6DCL - chains A and D of the 4 polymer chains in the assembly; structure by X-ray diffraction, 2.50 A resolution.

== Chain A ==
Protein: Heterogeneous nuclear ribonucleoprotein A1
Source organism: Homo sapiens
UniProtKB: P09651 (ROA1_HUMAN), isoform P09651-3; residues 2-188 here = UniProt positions 2-188
Amino-acid sequence (191 residues; each row starts with the number of its first residue; numbers below 1 keep their minus sign (Gly-2 is residue -2)):
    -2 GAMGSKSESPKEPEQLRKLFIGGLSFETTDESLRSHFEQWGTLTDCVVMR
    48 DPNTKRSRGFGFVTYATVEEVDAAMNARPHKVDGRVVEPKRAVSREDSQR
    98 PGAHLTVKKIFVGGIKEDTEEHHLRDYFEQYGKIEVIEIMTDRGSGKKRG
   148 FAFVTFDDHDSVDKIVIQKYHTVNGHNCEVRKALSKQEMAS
Unresolved in the structure: -2 to 6
Sequence notes: expression tag (-2 to 1)
Swiss-Prot annotation at these positions:
  - modified residue: Ser2 (N-acetylserine), Lys3 (N6-acetyllysine), Ser4 (Phosphoserine), Ser6 (Phosphoserine), Ser22 (Phosphoserine)
  - cross-link (Glycyl lysine isopeptide (Lys-Gly)): Lys3 (interchain with G-Cter in SUMO2), Lys8 (interchain with G-Cter in SUMO2), Lys78 (interchain with G-Cter in SUMO2), Lys113 (interchain with G-Cter in SUMO), Lys179 (interchain with G-Cter in SUMO2), Lys183 (interchain with G-Cter in SUMO2)
From the paper describing this entry:
  - binding site for the 12-nt RNA strand: Lys15, Phe17, Arg55, Phe59, Glu85, Lys87, Arg88
  - binding site for the 12-nt RNA strand (chain D): Lys106, Phe108, Arg146, Phe150, Glu176, Arg178, Lys179
  - contacts within the chain: Arg75-Asp155 (salt bridge), Arg88-Asp157 (salt bridge)
  - mutagenesis - R75E/R88E (3-fold): decreased binding to the 12-nt RNA strand (chain D)

== Chain D ==
Molecule: 12-nt RNA strand
Sequence (12 nucleotides; numbered 1 to 12; the number before each row is that of its first residue):
     1 AGUAGAUUAGCA
Unresolved in the structure: 12

== Interface between chain A and chain D ==
Contacting residue pairs (30; chain A residue first):
  Lys106(A) - G10(D)  hydrogen bond to the base
  Phe108(A) - U8(D)  phosphate contact
  Phe108(A) - A9(D)  stacking on the base
  Gly110(A) - U8(D)  sugar contact
  Gly111(A) - U8(D)  hydrogen bond to the phosphate
  Glu114(A) - U7(D)  hydrogen bond to the base
  Met137(A) - G10(D)  phosphate contact
  Arg140(A) - C11(D)  salt bridge to the phosphate
  Lys144(A) - U7(D)  base contact
  Lys145(A) - U7(D)  hydrogen bond to the base
  Arg146(A) - U7(D)  sugar contact
  Arg146(A) - U8(D)  sugar contact
  Arg146(A) - G10(D)  salt bridge to the phosphate
  Arg146(A) - C11(D)  salt bridge to the phosphate
  Gly147(A) - U7(D)  phosphate contact
  Gly147(A) - U8(D)  sugar contact
  Phe148(A) - A9(D)  sugar contact
  Phe150(A) - A9(D)  base contact
  Phe150(A) - G10(D)  stacking on the base
  Glu176(A) - U8(D)  hydrogen bond to the base
  Arg178(A) - U8(D)  hydrogen bond to the base
  Arg178(A) - A9(D)  hydrogen bond to the base
  Lys179(A) - A9(D)  hydrogen bond to the base
  Ala180(A) - A9(D)  base contact
  Leu181(A) - A9(D)  hydrogen bond to the base
  Leu181(A) - G10(D)  hydrogen bond to the base
  Ser182(A) - G10(D)  hydrogen bond to the base
  Lys183(A) - G10(D)  base contact
  Met186(A) - A9(D)  sugar contact
  Met186(A) - G10(D)  base contact
Also at the interface, not in a pair above, chain A (22 interface residues in all): Glu135

== Overview ==
The interface between chain A and chain D involves 22 residues on one side and 5 on the other, with 11
hydrogen bonds, 3 salt bridges and 2 aromatic stacking contacts. Among the polar pairs are Lys106(A)-G10(D),
Glu114(A)-U7(D) and Lys145(A)-U7(D). The paper reports a binding site for the 12-nt RNA strand at Lys15(A),
Phe17(A) and Arg55(A) among others; R75E/R88E of chain A reduce binding to the 12-nt RNA strand (chain D).
Chain A is Heterogeneous nuclear ribonucleoprotein A1 (Homo sapiens) and chain D is a 12-nt RNA strand; the
structure, Crystal structure of UP1 bound to pri-miRNA-18a terminal loop, was determined by X-ray diffraction.
